4DR4 - chains A and P of the 23 polymer chains in the assembly; structure by X-ray diffraction, 3.97 A resolution.

== Chain A ==
Molecule: 16S rRNA
From: Thermus thermophilus
Sequence (1522 nucleotides; row label = number of the first residue in the row; note: 42 numbers in that range are skipped by the numbering (no residue carries them; nothing is unmodelled there); a row labelled like 190A-190L holds insertion residues (190A, then the next letters in order); numbering starts at 0):
     0 UUUGUUGGAG AGUUUGAUCC UGGCUCAGGG UGAACGCUGG CGGCGUGCCU AAGACAUGCA
    60 AGUCGUGCGG G
    73 CCGCGGGGUU UU
    88 ACUCCG
    95 UGGUC
   101 AGCGGCGGAC GGGUGAGUAA CGCGUGGGU
  129A G
   130 ACCUACCCGG AAGAGGGGGA CAACCCGGGG AAACUCGGGC UAAUCCCCCA UGUGGACCCG
   190 C
190A-190L CCCUUGGGGUGU
   191 GUCCAAAGGG CUUU
   216 GCCCGCUUCC GGAUGGGCCC GCGUCCCAUC AGCUAGUUGG UGGGGUAAUG GCCCACCAAG
   276 GCGACGACGG GUAGCCGGUC UGAGAGGAUG GCCGGCCACA GGGGCACUGA GACACGGGCC
   336 CCACUCCUAC GGGAGGCAGC AGUUAGGAAU CUUCCGCAAU GGGCGCAAGC CUGACGGAGC
   396 GACGCCGCUU GGAGGAAGAA GCCCUUCGGG GUGUAAACUC CUGAA
   442 CCCGGGACGA AACCCCCGAC GA
   474 GGGGACUGAC GGUACCGGG
   494 GUAAUAGCGC CGGCCAACUC CGUGCCAGCA GCCGCGGUAA UACGGAGGGC GCGAGCGUUA
   554 CCCGGAUUCA CUGGGCGUAA AGGGCGUGUA GGCGGCCUGG GGCGUCCCAU GUGAAAGACC
   614 ACGGCUCAAC CGUGGGGGAG CGUGGGAUAC GCUCAGGCUA GACGGUGGGA GAGGGUGGUG
   674 GAAUUCCCGG AGUAGCGGUG AAAUGCGCAG AUACCGGGAG GAACGCCGAU GGCGAAGGCA
   734 GCCACCUGGU CCACCCGUGA CGCUGAGGCG CGAAAGCGUG GGGAGCAAAC CGGAUUAGAU
   794 ACCCGGGUAG UCCACGCCCU AAACGAUGCG CGCUAGGUCU CUGGGUCU
   848 CCUGGGGGCC GAAGCUAACG CGUUAAGCGC GCCGCCUGGG GAGUACGGCC GCAAGGCUGA
   908 AACUCAAAGG AAUUGACGGG GGCCCGCACA AGCGGUGGAG CAUGUGGUUU AAUUCGAAGX
   968 AACGCGAAGA ACCUUACCAG GCCUUGACAU GCUAGG
 1003A G
  1004 AACCCGGGUG AAAGCCUGGG GUGCCCC
1030A-1030D GCGA
  1031 GGGGAGCCCU AGCACAGGUG CUGCAUGGCC GUCGUCAGCU CGUGCCGUGA GGUGUUGGGU
  1091 UAAGUCCCGC AACGAGCGCA ACCCCCGCCG UUAGUUGCCA GCGGUUCGGC CGGGCACUCU
  1151 AACGGGACUG CCCGCGAAA
  1171 GCGGGAGGAA GGAGGGGACG ACGUCUGGUC AGCAUGGCCC UUACGGCCUG GGCGACACAC
  1231 GUGCUACAAU GCCCACUACA AAGCGAUGCC ACCCGGCAAC GGGGAGCUAA UCGCAAAAAG
  1291 GUGGGCCCAG UUCGGAUUGG GGUCUGCAAC CCGACCCCAU GAAGCCGGAA UCGCUAGUAA
  1351 UCGCGGAUCA G
 1361A C
  1362 CAUGCCGCGG UGAAUACGUU CCCGGGCCUU GUACACACXG CCXGUXACGC CAUGGGAGCG
  1422 GGCUCUACCC GAAGUCGCCG GG
  1446 AGCCUACGGG
  1459 CAGGCGCCGA GGGUAGGGCC CGUGACUGGG GCGAAGUCGU AACAAGGUAG CUGUACCGGA
  1519 AGGUGCGGCU GGAUCCACUC CUUUCU
Not modelled in the structure: 0-4, 1534-1538
Modified residues: PSU (pseudouridine-5'-monophosphate) at position 516, 7MG (7N-methyl-8-hydroguanosine-5'-monophosphate) at position 527, M2G (N2-dimethylguanosine-5'-monophosphate) at position 966, 5MC (5-methylcytidine-5'-monophosphate) at position 967, 2MG (2N-methylguanosine-5'-monophosphate) at position 1207, 5MC (5-methylcytidine-5'-monophosphate) at position 1400, 4OC (4n,o2'-methylcytidine-5'-monophosphate) at position 1402, 5MC (5-methylcytidine-5'-monophosphate) at position 1404, 5MC (5-methylcytidine-5'-monophosphate) at position 1407, UR3 (3-methyluridine-5'-monophoshate) at position 1498, MA6 (6N-dimethyladenosine-5'-monophoshate) at position 1518, MA6 (6N-dimethyladenosine-5'-monophoshate) at position 1519, PSU (pseudouridine-5'-monophosphate) at position 1540, PSU (pseudouridine-5'-monophosphate) at position 1541
Differences from the reference sequence: conflict C1534 (A2157 in M26923.1), A1535 (C2158 in M26923.1)
Metal / ion sites: Mg2+ site 1 near U5 (its only coordinating residue here); Mg2+ site 2 near U12 (its only coordinating residue here); Mg2+ site 3 near G21 (its only coordinating residue here); Mg2+ site 4 near C48 (its only coordinating residue here); Mg2+ site 5 near A53 (its only coordinating residue here); Mg2+ site 6: A59, C386; Mg2+ site 7 near U62 (its only coordinating residue here); Mg2+ site 8: G107, G324; Mg2+ site 9: A109, G331; Mg2+ site 10 near G111 (its only coordinating residue here); Mg2+ site 11 near G113 (its only coordinating residue here); Mg2+ site 12: G117, G289; 83 more Mg2+ sites not listed
Residues lining bound ligands:
  - paromomycin (PAR), molecule 1: U30, G31, C48, U49, U304, G306, C554, C555
  - paromomycin (PAR), molecule 2: G31, C47, C48, A50, A51, G52, A53, G113, U114, G115, A353, C355, A356, G357, U358, U359, A360, G361, C366
  - paromomycin (PAR), molecule 3: G64, U65, G68, G69, G70, G93, U95, G96, G97, U98, C99
  - paromomycin (PAR), molecule 4: C106, U133, A134, C135, C136, C221, U222, C225, G226, G227, A228, A325
  - paromomycin (PAR), molecule 5: A119, A120, C121, G122, C123, G236, C237, G238, U239, C240, C241, C242, G281, A282, G284, G285
  - paromomycin (PAR), molecule 6: G127, G128, U129, C131, G230, G231, C233, U605, G606
  - paromomycin (PAR), molecule 7: A412, G413, A414, A415, C417, C418, C419, G424, G425, G426, U427, G428
  - paromomycin (PAR), molecule 8: G567, G568, C569, G570, G575, G821, C822, G874, C875, C877, G881
  - paromomycin (PAR), molecule 9: U598, C599, C600, A602, U603, G604, A632, G633, C634, G635, U636, G637
  - paromomycin (PAR), molecule 10: G604, U605, G606, A608, G629, G630, G631
  - paromomycin (PAR), molecule 11: G610, A611, C612, C613, A614, A622, C623, C624, G625, U626, G627
  - paromomycin (PAR), molecule 12: G661, G662, A663, G664, G666, C739, U740, G741, G742, U743
  - paromomycin (PAR), molecule 13: U669, G670, G671, U672, G673, G714, A715, A716, C717, G734, C805, C806, A807
  - paromomycin (PAR), molecule 14: A716, C717, G718, C732, A733, A767, C805, C806, G1525, G1526
  - paromomycin (PAR), molecule 15: G771, U772, G773, G774, G775, G776, A802, G803
  - paromomycin (PAR), molecule 16: G933, C1060, G1061, U1062, U1065, C1066, C1189, G1190
  - paromomycin (PAR), molecule 17: G1258, C1259, C1260, A1261, C1262, C1270, G1271, G1272, G1273, G1274, C1314, U1315
  - paromomycin (PAR), molecule 18: G1405, U1406, 5MC_1407, A1408, C1409, G1489, C1490, G1491, A1492, A1493, G1494, U1495, C1496

== Chain P ==
Molecule: 30S ribosomal protein S16
From: Thermus thermophilus
Reference sequence: Q5SJH3 (RS16_THET8); numbering as in UniProt (aligned over 1-88)
Sequence (88 residues; numbered 1 to 88; the number before each row is that of its first residue):
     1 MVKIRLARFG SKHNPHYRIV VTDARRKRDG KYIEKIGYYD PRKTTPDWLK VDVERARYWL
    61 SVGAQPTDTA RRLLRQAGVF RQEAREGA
Not modelled in the structure: 85-88

== How chain A and chain P interact ==
Contacting residue pairs (92):
  C43(A) - Ser11(P)  phosphate contact
  C43(A) - Lys12(P)  salt bridge to the phosphate
  C43(A) - His13(P)  phosphate contact
  G44(A) - Ser11(P)  phosphate contact
  G44(A) - Lys12(P)  hydrogen bond to the phosphate
  C110(A) - Arg25(P)  hydrogen bond to the sugar
  G111(A) - Arg25(P)  phosphate contact
  G112(A) - Lys27(P)  salt bridge to the phosphate
  A134(A) - Met1(P)  base contact
  A134(A) - Arg25(P)  base contact
  C135(A) - Met1(P)  hydrogen bond to the base
  C136(A) - Met1(P)  sugar contact
  C136(A) - Gly63(P)  hydrogen bond to the sugar
  C136(A) - Gln65(P)  hydrogen bond to the sugar
  C137(A) - Ser61(P)  hydrogen bond to the sugar
  C137(A) - Gly63(P)  sugar contact
  G227(A) - Val62(P)  hydrogen bond to the base
  A228(A) - Val2(P)  sugar contact
  A228(A) - Tyr58(P)  sugar contact
  A228(A) - Trp59(P)  phosphate contact
  U229(A) - Val2(P)  sugar contact
  U229(A) - Asp23(P)  hydrogen bond to the sugar
  U229(A) - Ile33(P)  phosphate contact
  U229(A) - Trp59(P)  phosphate contact
  G230(A) - Asp23(P)  sugar contact
  G230(A) - Arg25(P)  hydrogen bond to the sugar
  G231(A) - Arg26(P)  salt bridge to the phosphate
  G309(A) - Gly30(P)  phosphate contact
  G309(A) - Lys31(P)  phosphate contact
  G310(A) - Arg26(P)  phosphate contact
  G310(A) - Lys27(P)  salt bridge to the phosphate
  G310(A) - Gly30(P)  phosphate contact
  G310(A) - Lys31(P)  hydrogen bond to the phosphate
  C311(A) - Arg26(P)  salt bridge to the phosphate
  A374(A) - Tyr17(P)  hydrogen bond to the sugar
  U375(A) - Leu6(P)  phosphate contact
  U375(A) - Tyr17(P)  sugar contact
  U375(A) - Arg28(P)  hydrogen bond to the base
  U375(A) - Thr69(P)  hydrogen bond to the phosphate
  G376(A) - Arg5(P)  hydrogen bond to the phosphate
  G376(A) - Leu6(P)  hydrogen bond to the phosphate
  G376(A) - Arg28(P)  sugar contact
  G376(A) - Thr67(P)  hydrogen bond to the phosphate
  G376(A) - Thr69(P)  phosphate contact
  G377(A) - Lys3(P)  salt bridge to the phosphate
  G377(A) - Arg5(P)  salt bridge to the phosphate
  G377(A) - Ala24(P)  sugar contact
  C390(A) - Arg28(P)  hydrogen bond to the phosphate
  G391(A) - Arg8(P)  hydrogen bond to the phosphate
  G391(A) - Arg28(P)  salt bridge to the phosphate
  G392(A) - Arg8(P)  salt bridge to the phosphate
  G392(A) - Lys12(P)  phosphate contact
  G392(A) - His13(P)  hydrogen bond to the phosphate
  A393(A) - Lys12(P)  salt bridge to the phosphate
  A393(A) - His13(P)  salt bridge to the phosphate
  C449(A) - Arg42(P)  hydrogen bond to the base
  C449(A) - Lys43(P)  phosphate contact
  G450(A) - Pro41(P)  sugar contact
  G450(A) - Lys43(P)  salt bridge to the phosphate
  A452(A) - Lys43(P)  salt bridge to the phosphate
  A452(A) - Thr69(P)  base contact
  A452(A) - Arg72(P)  hydrogen bond to the sugar
  A453(A) - Asp68(P)  hydrogen bond to the sugar
  A453(A) - Arg72(P)  salt bridge to the phosphate
  C454(A) - Asp68(P)  sugar contact
  G462(A) - Gln82(P)  base contact
  A463(A) - Arg75(P)  salt bridge to the phosphate
  A463(A) - Phe80(P)  sugar contact
  A463(A) - Arg81(P)  sugar contact
  A463(A) - Gln82(P)  hydrogen bond to the sugar
  A463(A) - Glu83(P)  base contact
  G474(A) - Arg75(P)  salt bridge to the phosphate
  G474(A) - Arg81(P)  salt bridge to the phosphate
  G474(A) - Glu83(P)  sugar contact
  C483(A) - His13(P)  base contact
  A607(A) - Lys31(P)  base contact
  A608(A) - Arg18(P)  hydrogen bond to the phosphate
  A609(A) - Arg18(P)  salt bridge to the phosphate
  G616(A) - Thr45(P)  sugar contact
  G617(A) - Thr44(P)  hydrogen bond to the sugar
  C623(A) - Ser11(P)  hydrogen bond to the sugar
  C624(A) - Phe9(P)  phosphate contact
  C624(A) - Gly10(P)  phosphate contact
  C624(A) - Ser11(P)  sugar contact
  C624(A) - Asn14(P)  hydrogen bond to the sugar
  G625(A) - Phe9(P)  phosphate contact
  G625(A) - Gly10(P)  phosphate contact
  G625(A) - His16(P)  sugar contact
  U626(A) - Arg18(P)  salt bridge to the phosphate
  U626(A) - Lys35(P)  salt bridge to the phosphate
  U626(A) - Tyr38(P)  phosphate contact
  G627(A) - Lys35(P)  salt bridge to the phosphate
Other interface residues (no listed pair), chain A (48 interface residues in all): G378, A389, A451, G475
Other interface residues (no listed pair), chain P (51 interface residues in all): Pro15, Asp29, Tyr32, Tyr39, Gly78

== In short ==
48 residues of chain A and 51 residues of chain P are in contact; the contacts include 27 hydrogen bonds and
21 salt bridges. Polar pairs include C135(A)-Met1(P), G227(A)-Val62(P) and U375(A)-Arg28(P). Ligands of chain
A: 18 copies of paromomycin.
Here chain A is 16S rRNA and chain P is 30S ribosomal protein S16, both from Thermus thermophilus. Entry 4DR4
(Crystal structure of the Thermus thermophilus (HB8) 30S ribosomal subunit with codon, cognate transfer RNA
anticodon ...) was determined by X-ray diffraction, deposited together with 4DR1, 4DR2, 4DR3, 4DR5, 4DR6 and
4DR7.
